2CKH - chains A and B; structure by X-ray diffraction, 3.20 A resolution.

[Chain A]
Molecule: Sentrin-specific protease 1
Source organism: Homo sapiens
Notes: EC 3.4.22.-; fragment: protease domain, residues 419-643
Reference sequence: Q9P0U3 (SENP1_HUMAN); residue numbers follow UniProt; this construct covers 419-643
Sequence (225 residues; numbered 419 to 643; the number before each row is that of its first residue):
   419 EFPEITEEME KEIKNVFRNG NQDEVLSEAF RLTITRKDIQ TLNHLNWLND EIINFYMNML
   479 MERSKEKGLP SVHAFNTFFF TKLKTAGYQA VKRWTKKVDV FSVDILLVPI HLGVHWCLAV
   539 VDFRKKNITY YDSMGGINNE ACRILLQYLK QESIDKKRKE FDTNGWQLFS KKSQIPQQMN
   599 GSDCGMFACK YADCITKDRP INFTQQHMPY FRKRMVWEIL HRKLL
Curated features (UniProtKB/Swiss-Prot):
  - motif: Lys574 to Lys577 (Nuclear localization signal)
  - active site: His533, Asp550
  - mutagenesis: Asp441 (D441A: No effect on SUMO2 processing and SUMO2 deconjugating activities), Trp465 (W465A: Impairs SUMO2 processing and SUMO2 deconjugating activities), Asp468 (D468A: Slightly impairs SUMO2 processing activity. No effect on SUMO2 deconjugating activity), Phe496 (F496A: Impairs SUMO2 processing activity. No effect on SUMO2 deconjugating activity), Arg511 (R511A: Impairs SUMO2 processing activity. No effect on SUMO2 deconjugating activity), Trp512 (W512A: Impairs SUMO2 processing and SUMO2 deconjugating activities), His529 (H529A: Impairs SUMO2 processing activity. No effect on SUMO2 deconjugating activity), Val532 (V532A: No effect on SUMO2 processing and SUMO2 deconjugating activities), His533 (H533A: Abolishes SUMO2 processing and SUMO2 deconjugating activities), Trp534 (W534A: Abolishes SUMO2 processing and SUMO2 deconjugating activities), Asp550 (D550A: Abolishes SUMO2 processing and SUMO2 deconjugating activities)
Reported in the primary citation:
  - mutagenesis - H533A, D550A, C602A: abolished catalytic activity on SUMO-2
  - mutagenesis - D441A, D468A, R511A, V532A: unchanged catalytic activity on deconjugation
  - mutagenesis - D441A, V532A: unchanged catalytic activity (processing)
  - mutagenesis - W512A, Q596A: decreased catalytic activity on deconjugation
  - mutagenesis - R511A: decreased catalytic activity
  - mutagenesis - D468A, Q596A: decreased catalytic activity (processing)

[Chain B]
Molecule: Small ubiquitin-related modifier 2
Source organism: Homo sapiens
Reference sequence: P61956 (SUMO2_HUMAN); residues 14-92 here correspond to UniProt positions 15-93 (UniProt number = residue number + 1)
Sequence (79 residues; row label = number of the first residue in the row):
    14 NDHINLKVAG QDGSVVQFKI KRHTPLSKLM KAYCERQGLS MRQIRFRFDG QPINETDTPA
    74 QLEMEDEDTI DVFQQQTGG
Curated features (UniProtKB/Swiss-Prot):
  - cross-link: Lys20 (Glycyl lysine isopeptide (Lys-Gly) (interchain with G-Cter in SUMO2)), Gly92 (Glycyl lysine isopeptide (Gly-Lys) (interchain with K-? in acceptor proteins))

[Interface between chain A and chain B]
Contacting residue pairs (48; chain A residue first):
  Asp441(A) with Arg55(B), salt bridge
  Arg449(A) with Gln64(B); Pro65(B); Asn67(B), hydrogen bond (backbone-side chain); Asp70(B), salt bridge
  Leu450(A) with Pro65(B), hydrophobic
  Thr451(A) with Asn67(B)
  Lys455(A) with Arg55(B); Gln88(B)
  Asp456(A) with Arg58(B), salt bridge
  Trp465(A) with Thr90(B); Gly91(B); Gly92(B)
  Leu466(A) with Gly91(B), hydrogen bond (backbone-backbone)
  Asn467(A) with Arg58(B); Gln89(B)
  Asp468(A) with Arg58(B), salt bridge; Gln88(B); Gln89(B), hydrogen bond (backbone-backbone)
  Glu469(A) with Arg58(B), salt bridge
  Asn494(A) with Arg60(B); Gly63(B), hydrogen bond (side chain-backbone)
  Thr495(A) with Gln89(B), hydrogen bond
  Phe496(A) with Arg60(B); Phe86(B), hydrophobic; Gln87(B); Gln89(B)
  Lys500(A) with Gln24(B); Phe86(B)
  Arg511(A) with Asp62(B), salt bridge; Asp81(B), salt bridge
  Trp512(A) with Asp62(B); Gly63(B); Asp84(B); Phe86(B), hydrophobic
  Lys514(A) with Asp62(B), salt bridge
  His529(A) with Gln89(B); Thr90(B), hydrogen bond (side chain-backbone)
  His533(A) with Gly91(B)
  Trp534(A) with Gln89(B); Gly91(B), hydrogen bond (side chain-backbone)
  Met552(A) with Gly92(B)
  Gln596(A) with Gly92(B)
  Gly599(A) with Gly92(B)
  Ser600(A) with Gly92(B)
  Asp601(A) with Gly92(B)
  Cys602(A) with Gly91(B), hydrogen bond (side chain-backbone); Gly92(B), hydrogen bond (side chain-backbone)
Also at the interface, not in a pair above, chain A (32 interface residues in all): Phe448, Asn472, Gly531, Val532, Gly603
Also at the interface, not in a pair above, chain B (20 interface residues in all): Phe61
Interface features reported in the paper:
  - interface residues, chain A: Asp441(A), Asp468(A), Phe496(A), Arg511(A), Trp512(A), His529(A)

[Summary]
32 residues of chain A and 20 residues of chain B are in contact, with 9 hydrogen bonds and 8 salt bridges.
Polar contacts include Asp441(A)-Arg55(B), Arg449(A)-Asp70(B) and Asp456(A)-Arg58(B). From the paper: H533A,
D550A and C602A of chain A abolish catalytic activity on SUMO-2; interface residues Asp441(A), Asp468(A) and
Phe496(A) among others; 9 substitutions were tested in all.
Here chain A is Sentrin-specific protease 1 and chain B is Small ubiquitin-related modifier 2, both from Homo
sapiens. Entry 2CKH (SENP1-SUMO2 complex) was determined by X-ray diffraction, deposited together with 2CKG.
